PDB entry 4NRX | X-ray diffraction, 2.21 A resolution | chains P and L of the 3 polymer chains in the assembly

# Chain P
Name: Envelope glycoprotein gp41
UniProt: Q9QQN5 (Q9QQN5_9HIV1); residues 651-669 here correspond to UniProt positions 91-109 (UniProt number = residue number - 560)
Chain sequence (19 residues; numbered 651 to 669; the number before each row is that of its first residue):
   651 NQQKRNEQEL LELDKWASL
Disordered / not traced: 651-655
Construct notes: engineered mutation Lys-654 (Glu94 in Q9QQN5)

# Chain L
Name: m66 Light Chain
From: Homo sapiens
Chain sequence (213 residues; each row starts with the number of its first residue):
     1 DIQLTQSPSS LSASVGDRVT ITCRASQSIG SYLNWYQQKP GKAPKLLIYA ASTLQSGVPS
    61 RFSGSGSGTD FTLTISSLQP EDSATYYCQQ SYSTPFTFGP GTKVDIRRTV AAPSVFIFPP
   121 SDEQLKSGTA SVVCLLNNFY PREAKVQWKV DNALQSGNSQ ESVTEQDSKD STYSLSSTLT
   181 LSKADYEKHK VYACEVTHQG LSSPVTKSFN RGE
Disulfide bonds: Cys-23/Cys-88, Cys-134/Cys-194

# How chain P and chain L interact
Residue-residue contacts (8):
  Glu-657(P) with Tyr-92(L)
  Glu-659(P) with Ser-93(L); Thr-94(L), hydrogen bond
  Leu-660(P) with Tyr-32(L), hydrophobic; Ser-91(L); Tyr-92(L); Phe-96(L), hydrophobic
  Leu-663(P) with Phe-96(L), hydrophobic
Interface features reported in the paper:
  - specific contacts: Leu-660(P)/Tyr-32(L) (hydrophobic contact), Leu-660(P)/Phe-96(L) (hydrophobic contact), Leu-663(P)/Phe-96(L) (hydrophobic contact)
  - epitope / paratope residues, chain P: Leu-660(P), Leu-663(P)
  - epitope / paratope residues, chain L: Tyr-32(L), Thr-94(L), Phe-96(L)

# In short
4 residues of chain P face 6 of chain L across their interface; the contacts include 1 hydrogen bond. The
hydrogen-bonded pair is Glu-659(P)/Thr-94(L). The authors report hydrophobic contacts between Leu-660(P) and
Tyr-32(L), Leu-660(P) and Phe-96(L) and Leu-663(P) and Phe-96(L). From the paper: epitope/paratope residues
Leu-660(P), Leu-663(P) and Tyr-32(L) among others.
Chain P is Envelope glycoprotein gp41 and chain L is m66 Light Chain (Homo sapiens); the structure, Crystal
Structure of HIV-1 Neutralizing Antibody m66 in complex with gp41 MPER peptide, was determined by X-ray
diffraction together with 4NRY and 4NRZ from the same study.
